Entry 2C8M (X-ray diffraction, 1.89 A resolution); this record covers chain A.

== Chain A ==
Protein: Lipoate-protein ligase A
Organism: Thermoplasma acidophilum
Notes: EC 6.3.2.-
Reference sequence: Q9HKT1 (LPLA_THEAC); residue numbers follow UniProt; this construct covers 1-262
Amino-acid sequence (262 residues; row label = number of the first residue in the row):
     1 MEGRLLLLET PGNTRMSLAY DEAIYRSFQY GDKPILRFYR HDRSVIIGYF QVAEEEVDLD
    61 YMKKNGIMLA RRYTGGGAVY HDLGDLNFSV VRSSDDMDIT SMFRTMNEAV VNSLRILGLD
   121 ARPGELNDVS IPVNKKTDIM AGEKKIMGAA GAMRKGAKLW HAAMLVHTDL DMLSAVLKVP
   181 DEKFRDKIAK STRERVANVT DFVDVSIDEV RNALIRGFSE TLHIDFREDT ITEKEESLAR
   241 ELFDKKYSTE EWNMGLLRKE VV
Disordered / not traced: 179-193, 257-262
Small-molecule neighbours: lipoic acid (LPA): L18, Y39, H41, I46, R72, G77, V79, H81, N87, K135, D138, K145, G148, A149, A150, H161, A162, A163
From the paper describing this entry:
  - binding site for lipoic acid: I46, R72, V79, N87, K145, H161
  - contacts within the chain: R72-G77 (hydrogen bond)
  - conformationally variable residues (order/disorder transition): V179 to R193

== Summary ==
Chain A binds lipoic acid. From the paper: a binding site for lipoic acid at I46, R72 and V79 among others;
conformational variability at V179.
Chain A is Lipoate-protein ligase A (Thermoplasma acidophilum); the structure, Structure of protein Ta0514,
putative lipoate protein ligase from T. acidophilum with bound lipoic acid, was determined by X-ray
diffraction, deposited together with 2C7I.
